PDB entry 1HBG | X-ray diffraction, 1.50 A resolution | chain A

== Chain A ==
Protein: Hemoglobin (carbonmonoxy)
Organism: Glycera dibranchiata
UniProtKB: P02216 (GLB1_GLYDI); residues 1-147 here = UniProt positions 1-147
Amino-acid sequence (147 residues; row label = number of the first residue in the row):
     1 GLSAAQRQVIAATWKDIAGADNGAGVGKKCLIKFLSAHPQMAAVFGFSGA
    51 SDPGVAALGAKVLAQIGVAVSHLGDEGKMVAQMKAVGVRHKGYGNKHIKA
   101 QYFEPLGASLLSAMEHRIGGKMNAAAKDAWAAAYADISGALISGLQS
Differences from the reference sequence: conflict Lys29 (Asp in P02216)
UniProt features mapped onto this chain:
  - binding site (heme b): His90
  - site: Pro105 (Causes a bend in the G helix)
Metal / ion sites: heme Fe: His90 (together with carbon monoxide)
Small-molecule neighbours: carbon monoxide / heme: Leu31, Phe34, Met41, Val44, Phe45, Leu58, Lys61, Val62, Gln65, Ile66, Met83, Val86, Arg89, His90, Tyr93, Gly94, Ile98, Tyr102, Phe103, Leu106, Tyr134, Ile137, Leu141

== In short ==
Chain A binds carbon monoxide / heme. UniProt lists heme b-binding residue His90.
Chain A is Hemoglobin (carbonmonoxy) (Glycera dibranchiata); the structure, Glycera dibranchiata hemoglobin.
structure and refinement at 1.5 angstroms resolution, was determined by X-ray diffraction (same publication as
2HBG).
